Entry 2OA9 (X-ray diffraction, 1.50 A resolution); this record covers chain A.

Chain A:
Molecule: R.MvaI
Source organism: Kocuria varians
UniProtKB: Q8RNV5 (Q8RNV5_MICVA); residue numbers follow UniProt; this construct covers 1-246
Amino-acid sequence (249 residues; numbered -2 to 246; the number before each row is that of its first residue; numbers below 1 keep their minus sign (Met-2 is residue -2)):
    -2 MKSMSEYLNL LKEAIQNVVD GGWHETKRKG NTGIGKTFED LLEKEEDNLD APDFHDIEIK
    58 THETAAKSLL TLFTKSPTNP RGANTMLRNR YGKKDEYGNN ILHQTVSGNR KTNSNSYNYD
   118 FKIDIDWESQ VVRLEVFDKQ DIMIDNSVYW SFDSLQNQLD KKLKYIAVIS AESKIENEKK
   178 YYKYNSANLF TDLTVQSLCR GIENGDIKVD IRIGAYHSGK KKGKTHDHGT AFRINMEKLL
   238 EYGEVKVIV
Unresolved in the structure: 26-28
Differences from the reference sequence: cloning artifact (-2 to 0)
Bound ions: Cd2+ site 1: Asp17, Val246 (together with chloride ion); Cd2+ site 2: His21 (together with chloride ion); Cd2+ site 3: Glu40, Glu43, His52; Cd2+ site 4 near Asp47 (its only coordinating residue here); Cd2+ site 5: Asp50 (shared with 1 residue of chain B); Cd2+ site 6: His59, Glu234 (shared with 2 residues of chain B); Cd2+ site 7: His100, Asp207; Cd2+ site 8: Asp121 (shared with 1 residue of chain B); Cd2+ site 9: Glu169 (shared with 1 residue of chain B); Cd2+ site 10: Asp203, Glu238 (shared with 2 residues of chain B); Cd2+ site 11: His223, His225

Overview:
Asp17 and Val246 form the Cd2+ site 1. The Cd2+ site 3 is built by Glu40, Glu43 and His52.
Chain A is R.MvaI (Kocuria varians); the structure, Restriction endonuclease MvaI in the absence of DNA, was
determined by X-ray diffraction (same publication as 2OAA).
